PDB entry 8X8T | solution NMR | chains A and B

== Chain A ==
Name: Rho GDP-dissociation inhibitor 1
From: Homo sapiens
Reference sequence: P52565 (GDIR1_HUMAN); numbering as in UniProt (aligned over 2-60)
Sequence (61 residues; numbered 0 to 60; the number before each row is that of its first residue; numbering starts at 0):
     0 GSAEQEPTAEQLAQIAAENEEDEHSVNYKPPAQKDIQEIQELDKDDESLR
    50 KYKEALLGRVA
Sequence notes: expression tag (0-1); engineered mutation Asp-34 (Ser in P52565)
Curated features (UniProtKB/Swiss-Prot):
  - modified residue: Ala-2 (N-acetylalanine), Lys-43 (N6-acetyllysine), Ser-47 (Phosphoserine)
  - mutagenesis: Asp-45 (D45A: Loss of RHOA interaction; when associated with A-185)
Reported in the primary citation:
  - mutagenesis - S34D: increased signaling
  - mutagenesis - S34D: decreased signaling in response to NGF
  - mutagenesis - S34D: decreased growth

== Chain B ==
Name: Tumor necrosis factor receptor superfamily member 16
From: Homo sapiens
Reference sequence: P08138 (TNR16_HUMAN); numbering as in UniProt (aligned over 273-332)
Sequence (62 residues; numbered 271 to 332; the number before each row is that of its first residue):
   271 GSKRWNSCKQNKQGANSRPVNQTPPPEGEKLHSDSGISVDSQSLHDQQPH
   321 TQTASGQALKGD
Sequence notes: expression tag (271-272)
Curated features (UniProtKB/Swiss-Prot):
  - region: Gly-326 to Asp-332 (Mediates interaction with KIDINS220)
  - modified residue: Ser-311 (Phosphoserine)

== Chain A / chain B interface ==
Contacting residue pairs (83):
  Ala-8(A) / Gln-280(B)
  Glu-9(A) / Gln-280(B)
  Glu-9(A) / Lys-282(B)
  Glu-9(A) / Ala-285(B)
  Leu-11(A) / Lys-330(B)
  Ala-12(A) / Cys-278(B)
  Ala-12(A) / Lys-279(B)
  Ala-12(A) / Gln-280(B)
  Ala-12(A) / Lys-282(B)
  Gln-13(A) / Gln-283(B)
  Gln-13(A) / Ser-287(B)
  Gln-13(A) / Arg-288(B)
  Gln-13(A) / Pro-289(B)
  Ile-14(A) / Cys-278(B)
  Ala-15(A) / Cys-278(B)
  Ala-15(A) / Lys-279(B)
  Ala-16(A) / Gln-283(B)
  Ala-16(A) / Pro-289(B)
  Glu-17(A) / Val-290(B)
  Asn-18(A) / Trp-275(B)
  Glu-19(A) / Arg-274(B)
  Glu-20(A) / Gln-283(B)
  Glu-20(A) / Pro-289(B)
  Asp-21(A) / Lys-300(B)
  Asp-21(A) / Leu-301(B)
  Glu-22(A) / Arg-274(B)
  Val-25(A) / Lys-300(B)
  Pro-30(A) / Glu-299(B)
  Pro-30(A) / Lys-300(B)
  Ala-31(A) / Asn-291(B)
  Ala-31(A) / Gln-292(B)
  Ala-31(A) / Thr-293(B)
  Gln-32(A) / Val-290(B)
  Gln-32(A) / Asn-291(B)
  Gln-32(A) / Gln-292(B)
  Lys-33(A) / Val-290(B)
  Lys-33(A) / Asn-291(B)
  Lys-33(A) / Lys-300(B)
  Asp-34(A) / Asn-291(B)
  Asp-34(A) / Thr-293(B)
  Asp-34(A) / Pro-296(B)
  Ile-35(A) / Val-290(B)
  Ile-35(A) / Asp-316(B)
  Gln-36(A) / Lys-300(B)
  Gln-36(A) / Ile-307(B)
  Glu-37(A) / Ile-307(B)
  Glu-37(A) / Gln-312(B)
  Glu-37(A) / Ser-313(B)
  Glu-37(A) / Asp-316(B)
  Glu-37(A) / Gln-317(B)
  Ile-38(A) / Val-290(B)
  Glu-40(A) / Ile-307(B)
  Glu-40(A) / Ser-308(B)
  Leu-41(A) / Gln-317(B)
  Asp-42(A) / Trp-275(B)
  Lys-43(A) / Ser-308(B)
  Asp-44(A) / Ser-308(B)
  Asp-44(A) / Val-309(B)
  Asp-45(A) / Ser-308(B)
  Asp-45(A) / Val-309(B)
  Asp-45(A) / Gln-317(B)
  Glu-46(A) / Thr-321(B)
  Glu-46(A) / Gln-322(B)
  Leu-48(A) / Gln-322(B)
  Leu-48(A) / Ala-324(B)
  Leu-48(A) / Ser-325(B)
  Arg-49(A) / Gln-318(B)
  Arg-49(A) / His-320(B)
  Arg-49(A) / Thr-321(B)
  Tyr-51(A) / Leu-329(B)
  Lys-52(A) / Ser-325(B)
  Lys-52(A) / Gly-326(B)
  Lys-52(A) / Lys-330(B)
  Lys-52(A) / Asp-332(B)
  Leu-55(A) / Lys-330(B)
  Leu-56(A) / His-320(B)
  Arg-58(A) / Ser-287(B)
  Arg-58(A) / Val-290(B)
  Val-59(A) / Val-290(B)
  Val-59(A) / Asn-291(B)
  Ala-60(A) / Asp-316(B)
  Ala-60(A) / Gln-317(B)
  Ala-60(A) / Gln-318(B)
Interface residues without a listed pair, chain A (42 interface residues in all): Gln-39, Gly-57
Interface residues without a listed pair, chain B (42 interface residues in all): Ser-277, Gly-284, Pro-294, Pro-295, Pro-319, Thr-323
The authors on this interface:
  - pairs named by the authors: Asp-34(A)/Lys-300(B), Asp-34(A)/Asn-291(B)
  - hot spots on chain A (mutagenesis) - S34D: increased binding to Tumor necrosis factor receptor superfamily member 16 (chain B)

== In short ==
Chain A and chain B each contribute 42 residues to their interface. The authors report contacts between
Asp-34(A) and Lys-300(B) and Asp-34(A) and Asn-291(B). From UniProt: one mutagenesis site on chain A. From the
paper: S34D of chain A increases signaling; S34D of chain A reduces signaling in response to NGF.
Here chain A is Rho GDP-dissociation inhibitor 1 and chain B is Tumor necrosis factor receptor superfamily
member 16, both from Homo sapiens. Entry 8X8T (NMR structure of p75NTR juxtamembrane domain in complex with
RhoGDI N-terminal domain containing a phosphorylation-mimicking S34D ...) was determined by solution NMR.
